3LA0 - chains A and C; structure by X-ray diffraction, 2.86 A resolution.

# Chain A (and C)
Molecule: Urease accessory protein ureE
Organism: Helicobacter pylori
Notes: chain C of this document is another copy of the same molecule, construct and numbering; everything in this record applies to it too
UniProtKB: Q09064 (UREE_HELPY); residues 1-170 here = UniProt positions 1-170
Sequence (170 residues; row label = number of the first residue in the row):
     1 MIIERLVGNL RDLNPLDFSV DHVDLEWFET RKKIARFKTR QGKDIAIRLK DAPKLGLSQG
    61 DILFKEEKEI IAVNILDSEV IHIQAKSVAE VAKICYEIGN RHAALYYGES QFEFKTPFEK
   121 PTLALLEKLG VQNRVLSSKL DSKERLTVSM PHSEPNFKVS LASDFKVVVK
Disordered / not traced: 149-170 (chain C: 1, 149-170)
What the authors report for this chain:
  - unknown atom or ion coordination: His102
  - mutagenesis - H102A: abolished catalytic activity (urease activity)
  - mutagenesis - F28D: unchanged growth (urease activity)

# Chain A / chain C interface
Pairs across the interface - 41 pairs, chain A then chain C:
  Val88(A) with Val88(C), hydrophobic; Gln111(C)
  Ala89(A) with Tyr107(C), hydrogen bond (backbone-side chain)
  Val91(A) with Ala92(C), hydrophobic
  Ala92(A) with Val91(C), hydrophobic; Cys95(C), hydrophobic; Phe114(C), hydrophobic; Leu146(C)
  Lys93(A) with Tyr107(C); Leu146(C)
  Cys95(A) with Ala92(C), hydrophobic; Tyr96(C)
  Tyr96(A) with Cys95(C); Gly99(C); Ala103(C), hydrogen bond (side chain-backbone); Ala104(C); Leu105(C), hydrophobic; Val148(C), hydrophobic
  Glu97(A) with Thr147(C); Val148(C)
  Ile98(A) with Tyr96(C), hydrophobic
  Gly99(A) with Tyr96(C); Gly99(C); Asn100(C)
  Asn100(A) with Gly99(C), hydrogen bond (backbone-backbone); His102(C), hydrogen bond; Val148(C)
  His102(A) with Asn100(C), hydrogen bond; His102(C), hydrogen bond
  Ala103(A) with Tyr96(C), hydrogen bond (backbone-side chain)
  Leu105(A) with Tyr96(C), hydrophobic
  Tyr107(A) with Ala89(C), hydrogen bond (side chain-backbone); Lys93(C)
  Gln111(A) with Val88(C)
  Phe114(A) with Ala92(C), hydrophobic
  Leu146(A) with Lys93(C); Tyr96(C), hydrophobic
  Thr147(A) with Glu97(C)
  Val148(A) with Tyr96(C), hydrophobic; Glu97(C), hydrogen bond (backbone-side chain); Asn100(C)
Other interface residues (no listed pair), chain A (22 interface residues in all): Ala104, Leu129
Other interface residues (no listed pair), chain C (22 interface residues in all): Ile98, Leu129

# In short
Chain A and chain C each contribute 22 residues to their interface; the contacts include 9 hydrogen bonds.
Among the polar pairs are Ala89(A)-Tyr107(C), Tyr96(A)-Ala103(C) and Asn100(A)-His102(C). From the paper:
H102A of chain A abolishes catalytic activity (urease activity); unknown atom or ion coordination by
His102(A).
Chain A and chain C are both Urease accessory protein ureE (Helicobacter pylori); the structure, Crystal
Structure of UreE from Helicobacter pylori (metal of unknown identity bound), was determined by X-ray
diffraction together with 3L9Z, 3NXZ and 3NY0 from the same study.
